6BSG - chains A and R of the 4 polymer chains in the assembly; structure by X-ray diffraction, 2.44 A resolution.

Chain A:
Protein: Reverse transcriptase P66 subunit
Organism: Human immunodeficiency virus 1
UniProtKB: Q74085 (Q74085_9HIV1); residues 1-557 here correspond to UniProt positions 168-724 (UniProt number = residue number + 167)
Chain sequence (558 residues; numbered 0 to 557; the number before each row is that of its first residue; numbering starts at 0):
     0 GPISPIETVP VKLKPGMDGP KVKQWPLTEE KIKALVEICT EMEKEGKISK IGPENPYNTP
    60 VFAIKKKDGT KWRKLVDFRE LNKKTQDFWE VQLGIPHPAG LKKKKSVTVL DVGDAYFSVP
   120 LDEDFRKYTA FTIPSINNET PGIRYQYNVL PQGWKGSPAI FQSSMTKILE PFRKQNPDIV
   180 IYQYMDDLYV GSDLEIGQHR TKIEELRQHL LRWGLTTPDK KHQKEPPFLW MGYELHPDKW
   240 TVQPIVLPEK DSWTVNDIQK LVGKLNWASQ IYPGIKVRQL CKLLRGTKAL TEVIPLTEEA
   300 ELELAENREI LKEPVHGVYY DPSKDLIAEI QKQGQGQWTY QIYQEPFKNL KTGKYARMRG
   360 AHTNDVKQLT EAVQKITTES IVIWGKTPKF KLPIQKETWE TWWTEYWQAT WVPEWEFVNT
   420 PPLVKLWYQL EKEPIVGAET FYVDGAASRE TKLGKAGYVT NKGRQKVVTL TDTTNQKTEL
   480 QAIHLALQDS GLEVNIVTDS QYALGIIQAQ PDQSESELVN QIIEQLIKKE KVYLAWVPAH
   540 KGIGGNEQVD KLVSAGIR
Unresolved in the structure: 0-3, 64-72
Differences from the reference sequence: expression tag (0); conflict Gly68 (Ser235 in Q74085), Lys83 (Arg250 in Q74085), Met357 (Thr524 in Q74085), Val411 (Ile578 in Q74085), Lys461 (Arg628 in Q74085), His483 (Tyr650 in Q74085), Gln512 (Lys679 in Q74085)
Bound ions: Ca2+ site 1: Asp443, Glu478, Asp498 (shared with C24(R) of chain R); Ca2+ site 2: Asp443, Asp549 (shared with A25(R) of chain R)
Residues lining bound ligands: dmp-266 (EFZ; (-)-6-chloro-4-cyclopropylethynyl-4-trifluoromethyl-1,4-dihydro-2H-3,1-benzoxazin-2-one): Pro95, Leu100, Lys101, Lys103, Val106, Val179, Tyr181, Tyr188, Val189, Gly190, Phe227, Trp229, Leu234, His235, Pro236, Tyr318

Chain R:
Molecule: 25-nt RNA strand
Sequence (25 nucleotides; row label = number of the first residue in the row):
     3 GAXGGCCACA AUAACUAGUG GCAUA
Modified / non-standard residues: 3DR (1',2'-dideoxyribofuranose-5'-phosphate) at position 5
Bound ions: Ca2+ site 1: C24 (shared with Asp443(A), Glu478(A), Asp498(A) of chain A); Ca2+ site 2: A25 (shared with Asp443(A), Asp549(A) of chain A)

How chain A and chain R interact:
Pairs across the interface (39; chain A residue first):
  Val21(A) - G3(R)  base contact
  Lys22(A) - G3(R)  hydrogen bond to the base
  Gln23(A) - G3(R)  base contact
  Trp24(A) - G3(R)  stacking on the base
  Pro59(A) - G3(R)  base contact
  Ala62(A) - G3(R)  base contact
  Arg78(A) - G3(R)  sugar contact
  Arg78(A) - A4(R)  salt bridge to the phosphate
  Leu92(A) - C9(R)  hydrogen bond to the sugar
  Leu92(A) - A10(R)  sugar contact
  Asn265(A) - C11(R)  hydrogen bond to the sugar
  Asn265(A) - A12(R)  hydrogen bond to the sugar
  Cys280(A) - A13(R)  sugar contact
  Leu283(A) - A13(R)  sugar contact
  Leu283(A) - U14(R)  sugar contact
  Arg284(A) - U14(R)  phosphate contact
  Arg284(A) - A15(R)  phosphate contact
  Gly285(A) - U14(R)  phosphate contact
  Gly285(A) - A15(R)  hydrogen bond to the phosphate
  Met357(A) - A13(R)  phosphate contact
  Met357(A) - U14(R)  phosphate contact
  Arg448(A) - A25(R)  base contact
  Arg448(A) - U26(R)  hydrogen bond to the sugar
  Asn474(A) - C24(R)  hydrogen bond to the base
  Gln475(A) - G23(R)  hydrogen bond to the base
  Glu478(A) - C24(R)  hydrogen bond to the sugar
  Asp498(A) - G23(R)  hydrogen bond to the sugar
  Asp498(A) - C24(R)  phosphate contact
  Ser499(A) - G23(R)  sugar contact
  Gln500(A) - G22(R)  hydrogen bond to the sugar
  Gln500(A) - G23(R)  hydrogen bond to the sugar
  Trp535(A) - G23(R)  hydrogen bond to the sugar
  Trp535(A) - C24(R)  phosphate contact
  Pro537(A) - C24(R)  phosphate contact
  Ala538(A) - C24(R)  hydrogen bond to the phosphate
  Ala538(A) - A25(R)  phosphate contact
  His539(A) - A25(R)  salt bridge to the phosphate
  Arg557(A) - A25(R)  hydrogen bond to the phosphate
  Arg557(A) - U26(R)  salt bridge to the phosphate
Interface residues without a listed pair, chain A (32 interface residues in all): Val60, Asp76, Gln91, Val261, Tyr501, Asp549

In short:
Chain A and chain R form an interface of 32 and 14 residues respectively, with 15 hydrogen bonds, 3 salt
bridges and 1 aromatic stacking contact. Among the polar pairs are Lys22(A)-G3(R), Asn474(A)-C24(R) and
Gln475(A)-G23(R). Chain A binds dmp-266.
Chain A is Reverse transcriptase P66 subunit (Human immunodeficiency virus 1) and chain R is a 25-nt RNA
strand; the structure, Structure of HIV-1 RT complexed with RNA/DNA hybrid in an RNA hydrolysis-off mode, was
determined by X-ray diffraction together with 6BSH, 6BSI and 6BSJ from the same study.
